7PDW - chains BBB and CCC of the 5 polymer chains in the assembly; structure by X-ray diffraction, 1.82 A resolution.

Chain BBB:
Molecule: T-cell receptor beta chain (TRBV/TRBC)
Source organism: Homo sapiens
Sequence (241 residues; each row starts with the number of its first residue):
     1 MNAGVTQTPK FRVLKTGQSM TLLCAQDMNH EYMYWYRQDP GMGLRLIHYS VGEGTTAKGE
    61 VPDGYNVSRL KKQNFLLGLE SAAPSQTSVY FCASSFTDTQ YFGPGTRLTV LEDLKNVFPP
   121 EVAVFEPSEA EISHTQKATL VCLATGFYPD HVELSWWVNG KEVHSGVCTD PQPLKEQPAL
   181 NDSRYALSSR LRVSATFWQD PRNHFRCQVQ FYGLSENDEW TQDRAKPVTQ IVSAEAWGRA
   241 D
Not modelled in the structure: 1-2, 241
Disulfide bonds: C24-C92, C142-C207

Chain CCC:
Molecule: MHC class I antigen
Source organism: Homo sapiens
Reference sequence: Q861F7 (Q861F7_HUMAN); residues 2-277 here correspond to UniProt positions 1-276 (UniProt number = residue number - 1)
Sequence (277 residues; each row starts with the number of its first residue):
     1 MGSHSMRYFF TSVSRPGRGE PRFIAVGYVD DTQFVRFDSD AASQRMEPRA PWIEQEGPEY
    61 WDGETRKVKA HSQTHRVDLG TLRGYYNQSE AGSHTVQRMY GCDVGSDWRF LRGYHQYAYD
   121 GKDYIALKED LRSWTAADMA AQTTKHKWEA AHVAEQLRAY LEGTCVEWLR RYLENGKETL
   181 QRTDAPKTHM THHAVSDHEA TLRCWALSFY PAEITLTWQR DGEDQTQDTE LVETRPAGDG
   241 TFQKWAAVVV PSGQEQRYTC HVQHEGLPKP LTLRWEP
Not modelled in the structure: 1
Disulfide bonds: C102-C165, C204-C260
Differences from the reference sequence: initiating methionine (1)

Chain BBB / chain CCC interface:
Pairs across the interface (6):
  E31(BBB) - V77(CCC)
  V51(BBB) - Q73(CCC)
  F96(BBB) - K147(CCC)
  F96(BBB) - W148(CCC)
  F96(BBB) - A151(CCC)  hydrophobic
  D98(BBB) - Q156(CCC)  hydrogen bond
Other interface residues (no listed pair), chain BBB (5 interface residues in all): Y32
Other interface residues (no listed pair), chain CCC (8 interface residues in all): T74, V153

In short:
The interface between chain BBB and chain CCC involves 5 residues on one side and 8 on the other, with 1
hydrogen bond. Its one hydrogen-bonded contact is D98(BBB)-Q156(CCC).
Chain BBB is T-cell receptor beta chain (TRBV/TRBC) and chain CCC is MHC class I antigen, both from Homo
sapiens; the structure, Crystal structure of parent TCR (728) complexed to HLA-A*02:01 presenting MAGE-A10
9-mer peptide, was determined by X-ray diffraction together with 7PBC, 7PDX and 7QPJ from the same study.
